3IN2 - chain A; structure by X-ray diffraction, 2.60 A resolution.

== Chain A ==
Protein: Azurin
Source organism: Pseudomonas aeruginosa
UniProt: P00282 (AZUR_PSEAE); residues 1-128 here correspond to UniProt positions 21-148 (UniProt number = residue number + 20)
Chain sequence (128 residues; row label = number of the first residue in the row):
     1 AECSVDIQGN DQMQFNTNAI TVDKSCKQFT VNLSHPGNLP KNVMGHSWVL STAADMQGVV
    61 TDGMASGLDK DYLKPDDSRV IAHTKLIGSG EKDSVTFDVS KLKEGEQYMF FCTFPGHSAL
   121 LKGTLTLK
Disulfide bonds: Cys-3/Cys-26
Construct notes: engineered mutation Ser-47 (Asn67 in P00282), Leu-121 (Met141 in P00282)
Bound ions: Cu ion: Gly-45, His-46, His-117

== In short ==
The Cu ion site is built by Gly-45, His-46 and His-117.
Chain A is Azurin (Pseudomonas aeruginosa); the structure, Crystal structure of the N47S/M121L variant of
Pseudomonas aeruginosa azurin in the Cu(II) state, was determined by X-ray diffraction together with 3JT2,
3JTB and 3IN0 from the same study.
